7W43 - chains E and K of the 12 polymer chains in the assembly; structure by X-ray diffraction, 3.00 A resolution.

Chain E (and K):
Molecule: Uncharacterized ATPase YjoB
Organism: Bacillus subtilis (strain 168)
Notes: EC 3.-.-.-; fragment: N-terminal domain; chain K of this document is another copy of the same molecule, construct and numbering; everything in this record applies to it too
Reference sequence: O34703 (YJOB_BACSU); residue numbers follow UniProt; this construct covers 1-159
Chain sequence (161 residues; row label = number of the first residue in the row; numbers below 1 keep their minus sign (Gly-1 is residue -1)):
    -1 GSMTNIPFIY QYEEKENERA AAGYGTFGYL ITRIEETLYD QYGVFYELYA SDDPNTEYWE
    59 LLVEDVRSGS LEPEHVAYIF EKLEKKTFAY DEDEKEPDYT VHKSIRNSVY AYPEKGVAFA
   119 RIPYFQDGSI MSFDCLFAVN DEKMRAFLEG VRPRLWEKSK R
Unresolved in the structure: -1 to 3, 158-159 (chain K: -1 to 4, 159)
Sequence notes: expression tag (-1 to 0)

How chain E and chain K interact:
Pairs across the interface (10; chain E residue first):
  Glu147(E) - Ser157(K)
  Glu147(E) - Lys158(K)
  Pro151(E) - Ser157(K)
  Pro151(E) - Lys158(K)
  Trp154(E) - Glu55(K)
  Trp154(E) - Arg150(K)
  Trp154(E) - Leu153(K)
  Trp154(E) - Ser157(K)
  Glu155(E) - Trp154(K)  hydrogen bond
  Ser157(E) - Arg150(K)  hydrogen bond
Also at the interface, not in a pair above, chain E (6 interface residues in all): Arg150

In short:
Chain E and chain K each contribute 6 residues to their interface; the contacts include 2 hydrogen bonds.
Among the polar pairs are Glu155(E)-Trp154(K) and Ser157(E)-Arg150(K).
Chain E and chain K are both Uncharacterized ATPase YjoB (Bacillus subtilis (strain 168)); the structure,
Crystal structure of Bacillus subtilis YjoB N-terminal domain, was determined by X-ray diffraction together
with 7W42 and 7W46 from the same study.
